Entry 6QFD (X-ray diffraction, 2.13 A resolution); this record covers chains B and E of the 4 polymer chains in the assembly.

Chain B:
Protein: DNA-binding protein
From: Halobacterium salinarum NRC-1
UniProtKB: Q9HSF4 (Q9HSF4_HALSA); numbering as in UniProt (aligned over 6-116)
Amino-acid sequence (116 residues; each row starts with the number of its first residue):
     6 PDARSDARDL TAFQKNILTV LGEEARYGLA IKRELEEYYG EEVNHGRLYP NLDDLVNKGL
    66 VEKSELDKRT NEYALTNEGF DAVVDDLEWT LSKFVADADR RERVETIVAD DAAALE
Differences from the reference sequence: expression tag (117-121)
Metal / ion sites: Mn2+: Thr-16, Asn-56 (shared with 1 residue of chain F)
Reported in the primary citation:
  - binding site for the 28-nt DNA strand (chain E): Arg-74

Chain E:
Molecule: 28-nt DNA strand
Sequence (28 nucleotides; each row starts with the number of its first residue):
     1 ACCACATGTC AACGCGTTTA CACTTCGG

Chain B / chain E interface:
Residue-residue contacts - 23 pairs, chain B then chain E:
  Tyr-32(B) / DA6(E)  hydrogen bond to the phosphate
  Tyr-32(B) / DT7(E)  phosphate contact
  Gly-33(B) / DT7(E)  hydrogen bond to the phosphate
  Leu-34(B) / DA6(E)  phosphate contact
  Leu-34(B) / DT7(E)  hydrogen bond to the phosphate
  His-50(B) / DT7(E)  hydrogen bond to the base
  His-50(B) / DG8(E)  hydrogen bond to the base
  Gly-51(B) / DT9(E)  base contact
  Gly-51(B) / DC10(E)  hydrogen bond to the base
  Tyr-54(B) / DA6(E)  sugar contact
  Tyr-54(B) / DT7(E)  hydrogen bond to the phosphate
  Tyr-54(B) / DG8(E)  phosphate contact
  Pro-55(B) / DT9(E)  base contact
  Lys-68(B) / DG8(E)  salt bridge to the phosphate
  Arg-74(B) / DA4(E)  base contact
  Arg-74(B) / DC5(E)  hydrogen bond to the base
  Arg-74(B) / DA6(E)  sugar contact
  Arg-74(B) / DT7(E)  sugar contact
  Thr-75(B) / DA6(E)  sugar contact
  Thr-75(B) / DT7(E)  phosphate contact
  Asn-76(B) / DT7(E)  hydrogen bond to the phosphate
  Tyr-78(B) / DT7(E)  phosphate contact
  Tyr-78(B) / DG8(E)  phosphate contact
Also at the interface, not in a pair above, chain B (13 interface residues in all): Asp-58

Summary:
13 residues of chain B face 7 of chain E across their interface; the contacts include 9 hydrogen bonds and 1
salt bridge. Among the polar pairs are His-50(B)/DT7(E), His-50(B)/DG8(E) and Gly-51(B)/DC10(E). The Mn2+ site
is built by Thr-16(B) and Asn-56(B). From the paper: a binding site for the 28-nt DNA strand (chain E) at
Arg-74(B).
Here chain B is DNA-binding protein (Halobacterium salinarum NRC-1) and chain E is a 28-nt DNA strand. Entry
6QFD (The complex structure of hsRosR-S4 (vng0258/RosR-S4)) was determined by X-ray diffraction, deposited
together with 6QH0, 6QIL and 6QUA.
